PDB entry 8D0K | electron microscopy, 4.27 A resolution (low resolution: residue-level contacts below are approximate; hydrogen-bond / salt-bridge calls are withheld) | chains D and E of the 8 polymer chains in the assembly

[Chain D]
Name: DNA primase small subunit
Organism: Homo sapiens
Notes: EC 2.7.7.102
UniProt: P49642 (PRI1_HUMAN); numbering as in UniProt (aligned over 2-420)
Amino-acid sequence (434 residues; each row starts with the number of its first residue; numbers below 1 keep their minus sign (Met-13 is residue -13)):
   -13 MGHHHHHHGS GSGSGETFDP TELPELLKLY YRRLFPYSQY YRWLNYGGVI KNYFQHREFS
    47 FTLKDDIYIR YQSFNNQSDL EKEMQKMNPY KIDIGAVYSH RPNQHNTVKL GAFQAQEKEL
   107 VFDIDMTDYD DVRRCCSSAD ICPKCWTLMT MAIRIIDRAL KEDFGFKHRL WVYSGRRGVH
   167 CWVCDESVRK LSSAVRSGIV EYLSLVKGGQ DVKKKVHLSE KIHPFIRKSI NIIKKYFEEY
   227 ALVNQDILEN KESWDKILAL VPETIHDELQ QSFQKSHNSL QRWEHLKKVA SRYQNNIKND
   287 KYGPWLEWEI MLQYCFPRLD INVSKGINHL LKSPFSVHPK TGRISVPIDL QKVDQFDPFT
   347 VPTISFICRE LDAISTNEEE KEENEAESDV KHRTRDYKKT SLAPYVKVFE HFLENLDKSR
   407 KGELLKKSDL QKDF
Unresolved in the structure: -13 to 1
Construct notes: initiating methionine (-13); expression tag (-12 to 1)
Curated features (UniProtKB/Swiss-Prot):
  - motif: Cys121 to Cys131 (Zinc knuckle motif)
  - active site: Glu44, Asp109, Asp111
  - binding site (a ribonucleoside 5'-triphosphate): Asp109 to Asp111, Ser160 to His166, His315 to Lys318, His324
  - binding site (Mg(2+)): Asp109, Asp111, Asp306
  - binding site (Mn(2+)): Asp109, Asp111, Asp306
  - binding site (Zn(2+)): Cys121, Cys122, Cys128, Cys131
  - natural variant: Cys301 (C301R: In PDIL)
  - mutagenesis: Glu44 (E44A: Strongly decreases primase activity, which can be partially rescued by increasing primase concentration), Tyr54 (Y54A: Decreases primase activity), Arg56 (R56A: Loss of primase activity), Lys77 (K77A: Decreases primase activity), Asp109 (D109A: Loss of primase activity; D109N: Decreases the binding affinity for NTPs), Asp111 (D111A: Loss of primase activity; D111N: Decreases the binding affinity for NTPs), Asp114 (D114A: Slightly decreases primase activity), Asp116 (D116A: Slightly decreases primase activity), Ser160 (S160A: Abolishes NTP binding), Arg163 (R163A: Abolishes NTP binding), His166 (H166A: Abolishes NTP binding. Loss of primase activity), Asp306 (D306A: Loss of primase activity; D306N: Decreases the binding affinity for NTPs), 3 further mutagenesis entries in UniProt

[Chain E]
Name: DNA primase large subunit
Organism: Homo sapiens
UniProt: P49643 (PRI2_HUMAN); residues 2-509 here = UniProt positions 2-509
Amino-acid sequence (523 residues; numbered -13 to 509; the number before each row is that of its first residue; numbers below 1 keep their minus sign (Met-13 is residue -13)):
   -13 MGHHHHHHGS GSGSGEFSGR KWRKLRLAGD QRNASYPHCL QFYLQPPSEN ISLIEFENLA
    47 IDRVKLLKSV ENLGVSYVKG TEQYQSKLES ELRKLKFSYR ENLEDEYEPR RRDHISHFIL
   107 RLAYCQSEEL RRWFIQQEMD LLRFRFSILP KDKIQDFLKD SQLQFEAISD EEKTLREQEI
   167 VASSPSLSGL KLGFESIYKI PFADALDLFR GRKVYLEDGF AYVPLKDIVA IILNEFRAKL
   227 SKALALTARS LPAVQSDERL QPLLNHLSHS YTGQDYSTQG NVGKISLDQI DLLSTKSFPP
   287 CMRQLHKALR ENHHLRHGGR MQYGLFLKGI GLTLEQALQF WKQEFIKGKM DPDKFDKGYS
   347 YNIRHSFGKE GKRTDYTPFS CLKIILSNPP SQGDYHGCPF RHSDPELLKQ KLQSYKISPG
   407 GISQILDLVK GTHYQVACQK YFEMIHNVDD CGFSLNHPNQ FFCESQRILN GGKDIKKEPI
   467 QPETPQPKPS VQKTKDASSA LASLNSSLEM DMEGLEDYFS EDS
Unresolved in the structure: -13 to 15, 257-265, 456-509
Construct notes: initiating methionine (-13); expression tag (-12 to 1)
Curated features (UniProtKB/Swiss-Prot):
  - region: Leu253 to Lys270 (Interdomain linker)
  - binding site ([4Fe-4S] cluster): Cys287, Cys367, Cys384, Cys424
  - modified residue: Thr470 (Phosphothreonine)
  - mutagenesis: Arg97 (R97A: Decreases primase affinity for POLA1 by 10-fold), Phe104 (F104A: Decreases primase affinity for POLA1 by 40-fold), Arg107 (R107A: Decreases primase affinity for POLA1 by 30-fold), Leu108 (L108A: Decreases primase affinity for POLA1 by 40-fold), Ser256 to Lys270 (Decreases RNA primer di-nucleotide formation about 5-fold. Does not affect the ratio between the di-nucleotide and its extension products)

[Chain D / chain E interface]
Residue-residue contacts (44):
  Asp52(D) - Lys340(E)
  Glu148(D) - Glu203(E)
  Glu148(D) - Asp204(E)
  Asp149(D) - Leu202(E)
  Asp149(D) - Glu203(E)
  Asp149(D) - Asp204(E)
  Asp149(D) - Gly205(E)
  Phe150(D) - Phe195(E)
  Phe150(D) - Leu202(E)
  Phe150(D) - Asp204(E)
  Phe150(D) - Gly205(E)
  Gly151(D) - Asp204(E)
  Ala180(D) - Leu192(E)
  Ser183(D) - Arg196(E)
  Gly184(D) - Phe195(E)
  Ile185(D) - Phe195(E)
  Glu187(D) - Arg196(E)
  Glu187(D) - Arg198(E)
  Tyr188(D) - Arg198(E)
  Ser190(D) - Arg198(E)
  Leu191(D) - Arg198(E)
  Gly194(D) - Pro376(E)
  Gly194(D) - Ser377(E)
  Gly195(D) - Pro376(E)
  Gly195(D) - Gln378(E)
  Gln196(D) - Gln378(E)
  Gln196(D) - Tyr381(E)
  Asp197(D) - His388(E)
  Asp197(D) - Ser389(E)
  Asp197(D) - Asp390(E)
  Val198(D) - Asp390(E)
  Lys199(D) - Asp390(E)
  Lys201(D) - Gln378(E)
  Lys207(D) - Val167(E)
  Lys207(D) - Ala168(E)
  Lys207(D) - Ser170(E)
  Ile208(D) - Ala168(E)
  His209(D) - Arg198(E)
  His209(D) - Val200(E)
  Pro210(D) - Glu165(E)
  Arg213(D) - Glu165(E)
  Ile307(D) - Asn374(E)
  Ile307(D) - Pro375(E)
  Asn308(D) - Asn374(E)
Other interface residues (no listed pair), chain D (30 interface residues in all): Asp51, Asp117, Val181
Other interface residues (no listed pair), chain E (29 interface residues in all): Ser169, Phe188, Tyr201, Lys343, Asp380, Leu393

[In short]
The interface between chain D and chain E involves 30 residues on one side and 29 on the other. UniProt lists
3 active-site residues, 15 ribonucleoside 5'-triphosphate-binding residues, 3 Mg2+-binding residues and 3
Mn2+-binding residues on chain D.
Here chain D is DNA primase small subunit and chain E is DNA primase large subunit, both from Homo sapiens.
Entry 8D0K (Human CST-DNA polymerase alpha/primase preinitiation complex bound to 4xTEL-foldback template -
PRIM2C advanced PIC) was determined by electron microscopy, deposited together with 8D0B.
